PDB entry 7OLH | X-ray diffraction, 3.65 A resolution | chains I and J of the 4 polymer chains in the assembly

Chain I (and J):
Name: Cyclic di-AMP synthase CdaA
From: Bacillus subtilis (strain 168)
Notes: EC 2.7.7.85; chain J of this document is another copy of the same molecule, construct and numbering; everything in this record applies to it too
UniProt: Q45589 (CDAA_BACSU); numbering as in UniProt (aligned over 107-273)
Sequence (167 residues; numbered 107 to 273; the number before each row is that of its first residue):
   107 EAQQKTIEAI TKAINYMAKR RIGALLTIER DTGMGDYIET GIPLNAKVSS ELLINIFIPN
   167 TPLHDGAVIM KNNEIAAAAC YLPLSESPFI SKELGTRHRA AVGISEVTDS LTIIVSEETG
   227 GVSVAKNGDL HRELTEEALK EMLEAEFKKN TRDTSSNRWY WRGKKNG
Unresolved in the structure: 253-273 (chain J: 254-273)
Reported in the primary citation:
  - mutagenesis - R126A: decreased catalytic activity
  - catalytic residues: D171 to A173, R203 to R205 (citing earlier work)

How chain I and chain J interact:
Contacting residue pairs - 32 pairs, chain I then chain J:
  Y122(I) with N166(J)
  I148(I) with S155(J)
  L150(I) with A152(J); K153(J), hydrogen bond (backbone-backbone)
  N151(I) with N151(J); K153(J)
  A152(I) with L150(J); A152(J), hydrophobic
  K153(I) with L150(J), hydrogen bond (backbone-backbone); N151(J)
  S155(I) with I148(J); L150(J)
  E157(I) with I148(J); P168(J); L169(J)
  L158(I) with L150(J), hydrophobic; L158(J), hydrophobic; L169(J)
  I160(I) with P168(J)
  N161(I) with N161(J), hydrogen bond (side chain-backbone); I162(J), hydrogen bond (side chain-backbone); T167(J); P168(J); L169(J)
  I162(I) with N161(J), hydrogen bond (backbone-side chain)
  I164(I) with T167(J)
  T167(I) with N161(J)
  P168(I) with E157(J); N161(J)
  L169(I) with E157(J); L158(J), hydrophobic; N161(J), hydrogen bond (backbone-side chain)
Interface residues without a listed pair, chain I (17 interface residues in all): P149
Interface residues without a listed pair, chain J (16 interface residues in all): P149, I164

Summary:
17 residues of chain I and 16 residues of chain J are in contact; the contacts include 6 hydrogen bonds. Polar
contacts include N161(I)-N161(J), N161(I)-I162(J) and L169(I)-N161(J). From the paper: catalytic residues
D171(I) and R203(I); R126A of chain I reduces catalytic activity.
Chain I and chain J are both Cyclic di-AMP synthase CdaA (Bacillus subtilis (strain 168)); the structure,
Bacillus subtilis Complex structure 1 of diadenylate cyclase CdaA cytoplasmic domain (CdaACD) and the
phosphoglucomutase GlmM ..., was determined by X-ray diffraction, deposited together with 7OJS and 7OML.
